Entry 6C5K (X-ray diffraction, 1.75 A resolution); this record covers chains H and L.

== Chain H ==
Molecule: IgG1 Fab Heavy Chain
From: Mus musculus
Reference sequence: Q99LC4 (Q99LC4_MOUSE); residues 101-213 here correspond to UniProt positions 127-239 (UniProt number = residue number + 26)
Sequence (218 residues; row label = number of the first residue in the row; a row labelled like 82A-82C holds insertion residues (82A, then the next letters in order)):
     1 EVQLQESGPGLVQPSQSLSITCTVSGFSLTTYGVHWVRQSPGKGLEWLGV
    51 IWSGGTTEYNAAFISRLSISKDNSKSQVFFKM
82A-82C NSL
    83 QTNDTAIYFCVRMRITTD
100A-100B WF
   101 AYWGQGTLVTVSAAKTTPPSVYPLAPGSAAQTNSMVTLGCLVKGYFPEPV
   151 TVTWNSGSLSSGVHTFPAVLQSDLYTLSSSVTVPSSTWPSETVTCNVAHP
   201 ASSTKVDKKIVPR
Modified residues: Glu1 (pyroglutamic acid; PCA)
Disulfides: Cys22-Cys92, Cys140-Cys195
Glycans and other covalent adducts: glycan linked to Asn85

== Chain L ==
Molecule: IgG1 Fab Light Chain (Kappa)
From: Mus musculus
Reference sequence: A0A0F7R5U8 (A0A0F7R5U8_MOUSE); residues 97-214 here correspond to UniProt positions 122-239 (UniProt number = residue number + 25)
Sequence (219 residues; each row starts with the number of its first residue; a row labelled like 27A-27E holds insertion residues (27A, then the next letters in order)):
     1 DVLMTQTPLSLPVSLGDQASISCRSSQ
27A-27E TIVHK
    28 NGNTYLEWYLQKPGQSPKLLIYKVSNRFSGVPDRFSGSGSGTDFTLKISR
    78 VEAADLGVYYCFQGSHVPYTFGGGTKLEIKRADAAPTVSIFPPSSEQLTS
   128 GGASVVCFLNNFYPKDINVKWKIDGSERQNGVLNSWTDQDSKDSTYSMSS
   178 TLTLTKDEYERHNSYTCEATHKTSTSPIVKSFNRNEC
Disulfides: Cys23-Cys88, Cys134-Cys194

== Chain H / chain L interface ==
Contacting residue pairs - 82 pairs, chain H then chain L:
  His35(H) with Tyr96(L)
  Val37(H) with Phe98(L), hydrophobic
  Gln39(H) with Gln38(L), hydrogen bond; Tyr87(L), hydrogen bond
  Leu45(H) with Tyr87(L), hydrophobic; Phe98(L)
  Trp47(H) with Pro95(L), hydrophobic; Tyr96(L); Phe98(L)
  Trp52(H) with Tyr96(L)
  Glu58(H) with Val94(L)
  Asn60(H) with Pro95(L)
  Phe91(H) with Ser43(L)
  Met95(H) with Glu34(L); Tyr36(L); Phe89(L), hydrophobic; Phe98(L), hydrophobic
  Arg96(H) with His27D(L), hydrogen bond; Tyr32(L); Glu34(L), hydrogen bond (backbone-side chain); Gly91(L); Tyr96(L), hydrogen bond
  Ile97(H) with Tyr32(L); Glu34(L), hydrogen bond (backbone-side chain); Leu46(L), hydrophobic; Tyr49(L), hydrophobic; Lys50(L); Phe55(L), hydrophobic
  Thr98(H) with Asn30(L); Tyr32(L), hydrogen bond; Tyr49(L); Lys50(L)
  Asp100(H) with Phe55(L)
  Trp100A(H) with Phe55(L); Ser56(L)
  Ala101(H) with Leu46(L), hydrophobic; Phe55(L), hydrophobic
  Trp103(H) with Tyr36(L); Ser43(L); Pro44(L); Phe98(L), hydrophobic
  Gly104(H) with Ser43(L), hydrogen bond (backbone-side chain)
  Gln105(H) with Ser43(L)
  Tyr122(H) with Ser121(L); Glu123(L); Gln124(L); Ser127(L), hydrogen bond
  Pro123(H) with Ser121(L); Glu123(L)
  Leu124(H) with Phe118(L)
  Ala125(H) with Phe118(L)
  Pro126(H) with Phe118(L)
  Ser128(H) with Glu213(L); Cys214(L), hydrogen bond (side chain-backbone)
  Thr137(H) with Ser116(L); Phe118(L)
  Leu141(H) with Ser131(L)
  Lys143(H) with Gln124(L); Ser131(L)
  His164(H) with Asn137(L); Asn138(L), hydrogen bond; Ser174(L), hydrogen bond
  Phe166(H) with Phe135(L), hydrophobic; Asn137(L); Ser162(L); Thr164(L); Ser174(L); Met175(L); Ser176(L)
  Pro167(H) with Ser162(L), hydrogen bond (backbone-side chain); Trp163(L)
  Val169(H) with Leu160(L), hydrophobic; Asn161(L)
  Gln171(H) with Leu160(L)
  Ser178(H) with Phe135(L); Ser176(L)
  Ser179(H) with Phe135(L)
  Ser180(H) with Phe135(L); Asn137(L), hydrogen bond
  Arg213(H) with Pro119(L), hydrogen bond (side chain-backbone); Pro120(L), hydrogen bond (side chain-backbone); Ser121(L)
Also at the interface, not in a pair above, chain H (44 interface residues in all): Glu46, Tyr59, Gly127, Ala129, Leu138, Gly139, Thr165
Also at the interface, not in a pair above, chain L (45 interface residues in all): Val133, Asp167, Thr180

== In short ==
44 residues of chain H and 45 residues of chain L are in contact; the contacts include 16 hydrogen bonds.
Polar pairs include Gln39(H)-Gln38(L), Gln39(H)-Tyr87(L) and Arg96(H)-His27D(L).
Here chain H is IgG1 Fab Heavy Chain and chain L is IgG1 Fab Light Chain (Kappa), both from Mus musculus.
Entry 6C5K (S25-23 Fab in complex with Chlamydiaceae LPS (Crystal form 2)) was determined by X-ray diffraction
together with 6C5H, 6C5I and 6C5J from the same study.
